4IIA - chain A; structure by X-ray diffraction, 3.30 A resolution.

[Chain A]
Molecule: Ras GTPase-activating protein-binding protein 1
Organism: Homo sapiens
Notes: EC 3.6.4.12, 3.6.4.13; fragment: ntf2-like domain
UniProtKB: Q13283 (G3BP1_HUMAN); numbering as in UniProt (aligned over 11-139)
Chain sequence (133 residues; numbered 7 to 139; the number before each row is that of its first residue):
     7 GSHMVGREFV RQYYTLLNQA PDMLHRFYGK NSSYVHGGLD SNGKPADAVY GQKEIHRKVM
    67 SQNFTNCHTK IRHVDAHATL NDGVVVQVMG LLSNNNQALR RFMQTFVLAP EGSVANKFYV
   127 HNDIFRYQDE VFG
Disordered / not traced: 7, 139
Differences from the reference sequence: expression tag (7-10)
Swiss-Prot annotation at these positions:
  - cross-link (Glycyl lysine isopeptide (Lys-Gly)): K36 (interchain with G-Cter in ubiquitin), K50 (interchain with G-Cter in ubiquitin), K59 (interchain with G-Cter in ubiquitin), K64 (interchain with G-Cter in ubiquitin), K76 (interchain with G-Cter in ubiquitin), K123 (interchain with G-Cter in ubiquitin)
  - natural variant: R78 (R78C: Found in a patient with a neurodevelopmental disorder; uncertain significance), R132 (R132I: Found in a patient with a neurodevelopmental disorder; uncertain significance)
  - mutagenesis: F15 (F15W: Decreased interaction with USP10), F33 (F33W: Abolished interaction with CAPRIN1 and ability to undergo liquid-liquid phase separation. Abolished interaction with USP10), K36 (K36R: In 10KR; abolished ubiquitination in response to heat shock, leading to decreased stress granule disassembly when associated with R-50, R-59, R-64, R-76, R-123, R-353, R-357, R-376 and R-393 ...), K50 (K50R: In 10KR; abolished ubiquitination in response to heat shock, leading to decreased stress granule disassembly when associated with R-36, R-59, R-64, R-76, R-123, R-353, R-357, R-376 and R-393 ...), K59 (K59R: In 10KR; abolished ubiquitination in response to heat shock, leading to decreased stress granule disassembly when associated with R-36, R-50, R-64, R-76, R-123, R-353, R-357, R-376 and R-393 ...), K64 (K64R: In 10KR; abolished ubiquitination in response to heat shock, leading to decreased stress granule disassembly when associated with R-36, R-50, R-59, R-76, R-123, R-353, R-357, R-376 and R-393 ...), K76 (K76R: In 10KR; abolished ubiquitination in response to heat shock, leading to decreased stress granule disassembly when associated with R-36, R-50, R-59, R-64, R-123, R-353, R-357, R-376 and R-393 ...), K123 (K123R: In 10KR; abolished ubiquitination in response to heat shock, leading to decreased stress granule disassembly when associated with R-36, R-50, R-59, R-64, R-76, R-353, R-357, R-376 and R-393 ...), F124 (F124W: Does not affect interaction with USP10)
What the authors report for this chain:
  - binding site for phosphate ion: R107
  - specificity-determining residues: F33, Y125 (proposed by the authors, not directly observed)

[In short]
Curated annotation (UniProt) lists 9 mutagenesis sites. From the paper: a binding site for phosphate ion at
R107; specificity determinants F33 and Y125.
Chain A is Ras GTPase-activating protein-binding protein 1 (Homo sapiens); the structure, Low resolution
crystal structure of the NTF2-like domain of human G3BP1, was determined by X-ray diffraction, deposited
together with 4FCJ and 4FCM.
